PDB entry 7BTN | X-ray diffraction, 2.38 A resolution | chain A

== Chain A ==
Name: Inorganic pyrophosphatase
Organism: Homo sapiens
Notes: EC 3.6.1.1
UniProt: Q15181 (IPYR_HUMAN); numbering as in UniProt (aligned over 1-289)
Sequence (309 residues; numbered -19 to 289; the number before each row is that of its first residue; numbers below 1 keep their minus sign (His-19 is residue -19)):
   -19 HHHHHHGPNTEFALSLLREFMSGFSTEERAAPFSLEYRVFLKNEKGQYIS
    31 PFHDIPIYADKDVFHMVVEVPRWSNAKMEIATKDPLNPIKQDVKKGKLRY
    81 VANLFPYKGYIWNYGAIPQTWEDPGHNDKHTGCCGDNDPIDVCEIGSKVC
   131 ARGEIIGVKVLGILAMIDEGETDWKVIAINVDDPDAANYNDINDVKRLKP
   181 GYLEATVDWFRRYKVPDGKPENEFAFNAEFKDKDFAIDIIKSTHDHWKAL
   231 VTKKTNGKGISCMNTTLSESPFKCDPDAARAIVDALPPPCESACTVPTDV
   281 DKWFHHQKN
Not modelled in the structure: -19 to 2, 105-114, 288-289
Construct notes: expression tag (-19 to 0)
Bound ions: Mg2+ site 1: Glu102, Asp116, Asp118, Pro119, Asp121; Mg2+ site 2: Asp116, Asp118, Asp121
Swiss-Prot annotation at these positions:
  - binding site (Mg(2+)): Asp116, Asp121, Asp153
  - modified residue: Ser2 (N-acetylserine), Lys57 (N6-acetyllysine), Lys228 (N6-acetyllysine), Ser250 (Phosphoserine)
  - natural variant: Lys57 (K57N: In a breast cancer sample)
Reported in the primary citation:
  - Mg2+ coordination: Glu102, Asp116, Asp118, Pro119, Asp121
  - mutagenesis - D116A/D118A/P119A/D121A: abolished catalytic activity
  - mutagenesis - R52A/D281A: abolished binding to Inorganic pyrophosphatase (chain A)
  - mutagenesis - R52A/D281A: unchanged growth

== Summary ==
Glu102, Asp116, Asp118, Pro119 and Asp121 form the Mg2+ site 1. The Mg2+ site 2 is built by Asp116, Asp118 and
Asp121. UniProt lists 3 Mg2+-binding residues. The paper reports that D116A/D118A/P119A/D121A abolish
catalytic activity; Mg2+ coordination by Glu102, Asp116 and Asp118 among others.
Chain A is Inorganic pyrophosphatase (Homo sapiens); the structure, Crystal structure of human inorganic
pyrophosphatase with metal ions, was determined by X-ray diffraction.
